PDB entry 6ABJ | X-ray diffraction, 1.86 A resolution | chains A and B

== Chain A (and B) ==
Name: D-lactate dehydrogenase (Fermentative)
Source organism: Pseudomonas aeruginosa (strain ATCC 15692 / DSM 22644 / CIP 104116 / JCM 14847 / LMG 12228 / 1C / PRS 101 / PAO1)
Notes: chain B of this document is another copy of the same molecule, construct and numbering; everything in this record applies to it too
Reference sequence: Q9I530 (Q9I530_PSEAE); numbering as in UniProt (aligned over 1-329)
Sequence (345 residues; numbered -15 to 329; the number before each row is that of its first residue; numbers below 1 keep their minus sign (Met-15 is residue -15)):
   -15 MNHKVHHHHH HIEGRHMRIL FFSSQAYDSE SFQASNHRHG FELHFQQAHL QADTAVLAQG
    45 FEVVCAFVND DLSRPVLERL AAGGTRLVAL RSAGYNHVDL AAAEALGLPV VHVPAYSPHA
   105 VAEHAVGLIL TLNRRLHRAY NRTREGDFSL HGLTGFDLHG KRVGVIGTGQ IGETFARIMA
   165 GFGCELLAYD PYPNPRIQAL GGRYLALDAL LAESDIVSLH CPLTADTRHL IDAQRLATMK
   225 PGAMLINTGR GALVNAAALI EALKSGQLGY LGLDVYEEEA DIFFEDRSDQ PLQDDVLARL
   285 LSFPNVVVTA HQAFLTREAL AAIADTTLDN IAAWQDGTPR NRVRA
Disordered / not traced: -15 to -1, 328-329 (chain B: -15 to 0)
Differences from the reference sequence: initiating methionine (-15); expression tag (-14 to 0)

== Interface between chain A and chain B ==
Contacting residue pairs (126; chain A residue first):
  Tyr11(A) - Thr138(B)
  Ser101(A) - Asp141(B)
  His103(A) - His143(B)
  Ala104(A) - Arg118(B)  hydrogen bond (backbone-side chain)
  Ala104(A) - Asp141(B)
  Glu107(A) - Leu114(B)
  Glu107(A) - Asp141(B)
  Glu107(A) - Leu142(B)  hydrogen bond (side chain-backbone)
  Glu107(A) - His143(B)  hydrogen bond (side chain-backbone)
  Glu107(A) - Phe166(B)
  His108(A) - Arg118(B)  hydrogen bond
  His108(A) - Leu120(B)
  Val110(A) - Leu114(B)  hydrophobic
  Val110(A) - Phe166(B)  hydrophobic
  Gly111(A) - Leu114(B)
  Gly111(A) - Leu120(B)
  Leu114(A) - Glu107(B)
  Leu114(A) - Val110(B)  hydrophobic
  Leu114(A) - Gly111(B)
  Leu114(A) - Leu114(B)  hydrophobic
  Thr115(A) - Leu120(B)
  Arg118(A) - Ala104(B)  hydrogen bond (side chain-backbone)
  Arg118(A) - His108(B)
  Arg118(A) - Gln296(B)  hydrogen bond (backbone-side chain)
  Arg118(A) - Ala297(B)  hydrogen bond (side chain-backbone)
  Arg118(A) - Leu299(B)
  Arg118(A) - Thr300(B)
  Leu120(A) - His108(B)
  Leu120(A) - Gly111(B)
  His121(A) - Tyr124(B)
  Ala123(A) - Thr293(B)
  Ala123(A) - Gln296(B)
  Tyr124(A) - His121(B)
  Tyr124(A) - Val290(B)
  Asn125(A) - Asn125(B)  hydrogen bond
  Thr127(A) - Leu285(B)
  Thr127(A) - Val292(B)  hydrogen bond (side chain-backbone)
  Arg128(A) - Asn125(B)
  Arg128(A) - Leu285(B)
  Glu129(A) - Ser272(B)
  Gly130(A) - Arg271(B)  hydrogen bond (backbone-backbone)
  Gly130(A) - Ser272(B)  hydrogen bond (backbone-backbone)
  Asp131(A) - Asp270(B)
  Phe132(A) - Ile266(B)
  Phe132(A) - Phe267(B)  hydrophobic
  Phe132(A) - Phe268(B)  hydrogen bond (backbone-backbone)
  Phe132(A) - Glu269(B)  hydrogen bond (backbone-backbone)
  Phe132(A) - Leu276(B)  hydrophobic
  Phe132(A) - Leu281(B)  hydrophobic
  Phe132(A) - Ala294(B)
  Ser133(A) - Glu269(B)  hydrogen bond (backbone-backbone)
  Ser133(A) - Asp270(B)
  Leu134(A) - Ala294(B)
  Leu134(A) - His295(B)
  Leu134(A) - Leu299(B)
  Leu137(A) - Gln296(B)
  Leu137(A) - Leu299(B)
  Thr138(A) - Tyr11(B)
  Thr138(A) - Leu299(B)
  Thr138(A) - Thr300(B)
  Thr138(A) - Arg301(B)
  Thr138(A) - Leu304(B)
  Gly139(A) - Leu299(B)  hydrogen bond (backbone-backbone)
  Gly139(A) - Thr300(B)
  Gly139(A) - Arg301(B)  hydrogen bond (backbone-backbone)
  Phe140(A) - Thr300(B)
  Phe140(A) - Glu302(B)
  Asp141(A) - Ser101(B)
  Asp141(A) - Ala104(B)
  Asp141(A) - Glu107(B)
  Asp141(A) - Thr300(B)  hydrogen bond
  Asp141(A) - Glu302(B)  hydrogen bond (backbone-side chain)
  Leu142(A) - Glu107(B)  hydrogen bond (backbone-side chain)
  His143(A) - His103(B)
  His143(A) - Glu107(B)  hydrogen bond (backbone-side chain)
  Lys145(A) - Glu302(B)  salt bridge
  Arg161(A) - Gly165(B)
  Ile162(A) - Gly165(B)
  Ile162(A) - Phe166(B)  hydrophobic
  Gly165(A) - Ile162(B)
  Phe166(A) - Glu107(B)
  Phe166(A) - Val110(B)  hydrophobic
  Phe166(A) - Ile162(B)  hydrophobic
  Ile266(A) - Phe132(B)
  Phe267(A) - Phe132(B)  hydrophobic
  Phe268(A) - Phe132(B)  hydrogen bond (backbone-backbone)
  Glu269(A) - Phe132(B)  hydrogen bond (backbone-backbone)
  Glu269(A) - Ser133(B)
  Asp270(A) - Gly130(B)
  Asp270(A) - Asp131(B)
  Asp270(A) - Ser133(B)
  Arg271(A) - Gly130(B)  hydrogen bond (backbone-backbone)
  Ser272(A) - Glu129(B)
  Ser272(A) - Gly130(B)  hydrogen bond (backbone-backbone)
  Leu276(A) - Phe132(B)  hydrophobic
  Leu281(A) - Phe132(B)  hydrophobic
  Leu285(A) - Thr127(B)
  Leu285(A) - Arg128(B)  hydrogen bond (backbone-side chain)
  Ser286(A) - Arg128(B)  hydrogen bond (backbone-side chain)
  Phe287(A) - Arg128(B)  hydrogen bond (backbone-side chain)
  Val290(A) - Tyr124(B)
  Val292(A) - Thr127(B)  hydrogen bond (backbone-side chain)
  Thr293(A) - Ala123(B)
  Ala294(A) - Phe132(B)
  Ala294(A) - Leu134(B)
  His295(A) - Leu134(B)
  Gln296(A) - Arg118(B)  hydrogen bond (side chain-backbone)
  Gln296(A) - Ala123(B)
  Gln296(A) - Leu137(B)
  Ala297(A) - Arg118(B)  hydrogen bond (backbone-side chain)
  Leu299(A) - Arg118(B)
  Leu299(A) - Leu134(B)
  Leu299(A) - Leu137(B)
  Leu299(A) - Thr138(B)
  Leu299(A) - Gly139(B)  hydrogen bond (backbone-backbone)
  Thr300(A) - Arg118(B)
  Thr300(A) - Thr138(B)
  Thr300(A) - Gly139(B)
  Thr300(A) - Phe140(B)
  Thr300(A) - Asp141(B)  hydrogen bond
  Arg301(A) - Thr138(B)
  Arg301(A) - Gly139(B)  hydrogen bond (backbone-backbone)
  Glu302(A) - Phe140(B)
  Glu302(A) - Asp141(B)  hydrogen bond (side chain-backbone)
  Glu302(A) - Lys145(B)  salt bridge
  Leu304(A) - Thr138(B)
Other interface residues (no listed pair), chain A (65 interface residues in all): Gln9, Leu112, Pro288, Val291, Phe298
Other interface residues (no listed pair), chain B (63 interface residues in all): Leu112, Thr115, His135, Arg161, Phe287, Val291, Phe298

== Overview ==
65 residues of chain A and 63 residues of chain B are in contact, with 34 hydrogen bonds and 2 salt bridges.
Among the polar pairs are Lys145(A)-Glu302(B), Ala104(A)-Arg118(B) and Glu107(A)-Leu142(B).
Both chains are D-lactate dehydrogenase (Fermentative) (Pseudomonas aeruginosa (strain ATCC 15692 / DSM 22644
/ CIP 104116 / JCM 14847 / LMG 12228 / 1C / PRS 101 / PAO1)). Entry 6ABJ (The apo-structure of D-lactate
dehydrogenase from Pseudomonas aeruginosa) was determined by X-ray diffraction (same publication as 5Z1Z,
5Z20, 5Z21 and 6ABI).
